PDB entry 2GG6 | X-ray diffraction, 1.64 A resolution | chain A

Chain A:
Protein: 3-phosphoshikimate 1-carboxyvinyltransferase
Organism: Agrobacterium sp
Notes: EC 2.5.1.19
UniProtKB: Q9R4E4 (AROA_AGRSC); numbering as in UniProt (aligned over 1-455)
Amino-acid sequence (455 residues; row label = number of the first residue in the row):
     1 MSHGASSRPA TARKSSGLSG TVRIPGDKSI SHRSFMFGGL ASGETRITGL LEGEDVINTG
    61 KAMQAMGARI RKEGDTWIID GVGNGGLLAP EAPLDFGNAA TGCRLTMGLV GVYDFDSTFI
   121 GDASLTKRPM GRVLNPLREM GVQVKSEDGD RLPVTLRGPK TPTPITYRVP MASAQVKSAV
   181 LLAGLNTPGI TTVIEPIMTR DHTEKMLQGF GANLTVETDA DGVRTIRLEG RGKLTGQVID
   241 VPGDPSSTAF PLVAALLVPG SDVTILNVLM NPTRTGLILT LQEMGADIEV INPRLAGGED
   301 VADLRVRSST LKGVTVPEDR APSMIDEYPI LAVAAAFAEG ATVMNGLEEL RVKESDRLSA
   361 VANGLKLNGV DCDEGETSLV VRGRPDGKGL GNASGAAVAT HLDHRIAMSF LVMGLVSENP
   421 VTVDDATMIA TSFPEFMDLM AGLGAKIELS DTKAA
Disordered / not traced: 1-5, 451-455
Small-molecule neighbours: shikimate-3-phosphate (S3P): K28, S29, R33, T101, R104, R132, A172, S173, A174, Q175, R200, I325, D326, E349, K353
Curated features (UniProtKB/Swiss-Prot):
  - active site: D326 (Proton acceptor)
  - binding site (phosphoenolpyruvate): K28, R128, Q175, R357, R405
  - binding site (3-phosphoshikimate): S29, R33, S173, A174, Q175, D326, K353
  - mutagenesis: A100 (A100G: Confers sensitivity to glyphosate allowing glyphosate to bind in its extended, inhibitory conformation)
From the paper describing this entry:
  - binding site for shikimate-3-phosphate: Q175, R200

Summary:
Bound to chain A: shikimate-3-phosphate. From UniProt: active-site residue D326, 5 phosphoenolpyruvate-binding
residues, 7 residues binding 3-phosphoshikimate and one mutagenesis site. From the paper: a binding site for
shikimate-3-phosphate at Q175 and R200.
Chain A is 3-phosphoshikimate 1-carboxyvinyltransferase (Agrobacterium sp); the structure, CP4 EPSP synthase
liganded with S3P, was determined by X-ray diffraction, deposited together with 2GG4, 2GGA and 2GGD.
